5FQR - chain A; structure by X-ray diffraction, 1.88 A resolution.

Chain A:
Molecule: Estrogen receptor
Organism: Homo sapiens
Notes: fragment: ligand-binding domain
UniProtKB: P03372 (ESR1_HUMAN); residue numbers follow UniProt; this construct covers 307-554
Amino-acid sequence (248 residues; each row starts with the number of its first residue):
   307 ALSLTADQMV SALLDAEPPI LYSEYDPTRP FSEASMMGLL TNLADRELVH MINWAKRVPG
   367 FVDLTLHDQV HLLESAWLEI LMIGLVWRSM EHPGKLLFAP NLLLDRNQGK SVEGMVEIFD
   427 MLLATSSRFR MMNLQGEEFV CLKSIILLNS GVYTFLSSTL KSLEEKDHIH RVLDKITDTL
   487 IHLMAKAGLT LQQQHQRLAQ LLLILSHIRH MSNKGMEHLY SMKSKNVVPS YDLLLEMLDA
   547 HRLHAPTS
Not modelled in the structure: 338-340, 462-464, 529-533, 546-554
Differences from the reference sequence: engineered mutation S381 (Cys in P03372), S417 (Cys in P03372), S530 (Cys in P03372), S536 (Leu in P03372)
Small-molecule neighbours: QHG ((E)-3-[4-[(1R)-6-hydroxy-2-isobutyl-3,4-dihydro-1H-isoquinolin-1-yl]phenyl]prop-2-enoic acid): M343, L346, T347, L349, A350, D351, E353, W383, L384, L387, M388, L391, R394, F404, M421, I424, L428, G521, H524, L525, V534, P535
Reported in the primary citation:
  - binding site for QHG: R394

In short:
Bound to chain A: compound QHG. From the paper: a binding site for QHG at R394.
Chain A is Estrogen receptor (Homo sapiens); the structure, Selective estrogen receptor downregulator
antagonists: Tetrahydroisoquinoline phenols 2, was determined by X-ray diffraction together with 5FQP, 5FQS,
5FQT and 5FQV from the same study.
